Entry 7KZ5 (X-ray diffraction, 1.60 A resolution); this record covers chains B and C of the 4 polymer chains in the assembly.

== Chain B (and C) ==
Name: Aminotransferase class I/II-fold pyridoxal phosphate-dependent enzyme
From: Bacillus cereus
Notes: EC 2.6.1.1; chain C of this document is another copy of the same molecule, construct and numbering; everything in this record applies to it too
Reference sequence: C0JRF5 (C0JRF5_BACCE); residues 3-443 here correspond to UniProt positions 1-441 (UniProt number = residue number - 2)
Chain sequence (445 residues; numbered -1 to 443; the number before each row is that of its first residue; numbers below 1 keep their minus sign (Gly-1 is residue -1)):
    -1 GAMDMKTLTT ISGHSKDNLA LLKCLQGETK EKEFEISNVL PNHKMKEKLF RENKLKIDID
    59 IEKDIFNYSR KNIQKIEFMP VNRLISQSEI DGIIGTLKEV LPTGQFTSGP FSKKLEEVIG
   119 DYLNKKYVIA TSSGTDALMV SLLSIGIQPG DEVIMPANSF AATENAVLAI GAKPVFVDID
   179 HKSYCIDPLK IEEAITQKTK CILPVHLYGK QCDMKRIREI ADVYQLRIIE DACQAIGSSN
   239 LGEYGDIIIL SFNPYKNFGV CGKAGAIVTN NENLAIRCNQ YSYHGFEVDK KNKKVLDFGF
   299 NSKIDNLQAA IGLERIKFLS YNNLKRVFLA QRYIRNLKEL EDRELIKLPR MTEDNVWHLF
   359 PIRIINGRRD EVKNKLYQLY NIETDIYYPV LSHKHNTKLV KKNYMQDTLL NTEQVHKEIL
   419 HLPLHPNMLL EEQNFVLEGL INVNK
Not modelled in the structure: -1 to 4
Differences from the reference sequence: expression tag (-1 to 2)
Bound ions: Na+: Asp134 (shared with 1 residue of chain A)
Small-molecule neighbours:
  - O1G (3-deoxy-3-[(E)-({3-hydroxy-2-methyl-5-[(phosphonooxy)methyl]pyridin-4-yl}methylidene)amino]-6-O-phosphono-alpha-D-gluco pyranose), molecule 1: Thr105, Ser106, Tyr281, Lys289, Asn299
  - O1G, molecule 2: Ser131, Gly132, Thr133, Ser157, Phe158, Ala160, Thr161, Val203, Asp229, Cys231, Gln232, Ser249, Asn251, Tyr253, Lys254, Ala262, Tyr385, Tyr386

== Chain B / chain C interface ==
Contacting residue pairs (16):
  Lys54(B) with Arg68(C)
  Lys61(B) with Lys61(C), hydrogen bond (backbone-side chain)
  Asn65(B) with Lys61(C), hydrogen bond
  Lys69(B) with Ile55(C); Ile57(C), hydrogen bond (side chain-backbone)
  Asn70(B) with Lys28(C); Ile55(C)
  Ile71(B) with Ile55(C), hydrophobic
  Gln72(B) with Glu31(C)
  Glu75(B) with Arg49(C), salt bridge
  Pro78(B) with Arg49(C)
  Asn80(B) with Arg49(C), hydrogen bond
  Arg81(B) with Ile55(C); Asp56(C), salt bridge
  Leu427(B) with Ile55(C)
  Glu430(B) with Ile55(C)
Other interface residues (no listed pair), chain B (16 interface residues in all): Asp56, Asp62, Gln85
Other interface residues (no listed pair), chain C (10 interface residues in all): Lys46, Asp58

== Overview ==
16 residues of chain B face 10 of chain C across their interface; the contacts include 4 hydrogen bonds and 2
salt bridges. Polar pairs include Glu75(B)-Arg49(C), Arg81(B)-Asp56(C) and Lys61(B)-Lys61(C). Ligands of chain
B: compound O1G.
Chain B and chain C are both Aminotransferase class I/II-fold pyridoxal phosphate-dependent enzyme (Bacillus
cereus); the structure, Crystal structure of KabA from Bacillus cereus UW85 in complex with the plp external
aldimine adduct ..., was determined by X-ray diffraction (same publication as 7KZ3 and 7KZD).
